PDB entry 7XX5 | X-ray diffraction, 3.19 A resolution | chains H and J of the 21 polymer chains in the assembly

Chain H:
Name: Histone H2B type 1-J
Source organism: Homo sapiens
UniProtKB: P06899 (H2B1J_HUMAN); residues 0-125 here correspond to UniProt positions 1-126 (UniProt number = residue number + 1)
Sequence (128 residues; row label = number of the first residue in the row; numbers below 1 keep their minus sign (Gly-2 is residue -2)):
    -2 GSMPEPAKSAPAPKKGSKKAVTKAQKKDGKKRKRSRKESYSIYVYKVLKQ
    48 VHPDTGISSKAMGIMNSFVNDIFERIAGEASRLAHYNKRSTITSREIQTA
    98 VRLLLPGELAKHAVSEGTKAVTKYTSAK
Not modelled in the structure: -2 to 25
Construct notes: expression tag (-2 to -1)

Chain J:
Molecule: 169-nt DNA strand
Source organism: synthetic construct
Sequence (169 nucleotides; row label = number of the first residue in the row; numbers below 1 keep their minus sign (DG-82 is residue -82)):
   -82 GCTTTTTTTTTTCACAATCCCGGTGCCGAGGCCGCTCAATTGGTCGTAGA
   -32 CAGCTCTAGCACCGCTTAAACGCACGTACGGATTCCGTACGTGCGTTTAA
    18 GCGGTGCTAGAGCTGTCTACGACCAATTGAGCGGCCTCGGCACCGGGATT
    68 GTGAAAAAAAAAAGCTGCA
Metal / ion sites: Ca2+ site 1 near DT-72 (its only coordinating residue here); Ca2+ site 2 near DG-2 (its only coordinating residue here); Ca2+ site 3 near DG51 (its only coordinating residue here)

Interface between chain H and chain J:
Pairs across the interface (20):
  Lys30(H) with DG29(J), phosphate contact; DC30(J), sugar contact
  Arg31(H) with DG-49(J), base contact; DC-48(J), base contact
  Ser32(H) with DC30(J), hydrogen bond to the phosphate
  Arg33(H) with DA-45(J), salt bridge to the phosphate
  Tyr42(H) with DA-54(J), sugar contact; DG-53(J), hydrogen bond to the phosphate
  Gly53(H) with DG-53(J), phosphate contact
  Ile54(H) with DA-54(J), sugar contact; DG-53(J), hydrogen bond to the phosphate
  Ser55(H) with DA-54(J), phosphate contact
  Ser56(H) with DA-54(J), hydrogen bond to the phosphate
  Arg86(H) with DG-34(J), salt bridge to the phosphate; DA-33(J), salt bridge to the phosphate
  Ser87(H) with DA-35(J), sugar contact; DG-34(J), hydrogen bond to the phosphate
  Thr88(H) with DA-35(J), hydrogen bond to the phosphate; DG-34(J), hydrogen bond to the phosphate
  Lys125(H) with DG-41(J), salt bridge to the phosphate
Also at the interface, not in a pair above, chain H (14 interface residues in all): Lys85
Also at the interface, not in a pair above, chain J (13 interface residues in all): DT-47, DC-46

In short:
14 residues of chain H and 13 residues of chain J are in contact, with 7 hydrogen bonds and 4 salt bridges.
Polar pairs include Ser32(H)-DC30(J), Tyr42(H)-DG-53(J) and Ile54(H)-DG-53(J).
Here chain H is Histone H2B type 1-J (Homo sapiens) and chain J is a 169-nt DNA strand (synthetic construct).
Entry 7XX5 (Crystal Structure of Nucleosome-H1.3 Linker Histone Assembly (sticky-169a DNA fragment)) was
determined by X-ray diffraction.
